Entry 2BGC (X-ray diffraction, 2.30 A resolution); this record covers chains A and B.

Chain A (and B):
Molecule: PRFA
Source organism: Listeria monocytogenes
Notes: chain B of this document is another copy of the same molecule, construct and numbering; everything in this record applies to it too
UniProt: P22262 (PRFA_LISMO); residues 2-237 here = UniProt positions 2-237
Amino-acid sequence (238 residues; each row starts with the number of its first residue; numbering starts at 0):
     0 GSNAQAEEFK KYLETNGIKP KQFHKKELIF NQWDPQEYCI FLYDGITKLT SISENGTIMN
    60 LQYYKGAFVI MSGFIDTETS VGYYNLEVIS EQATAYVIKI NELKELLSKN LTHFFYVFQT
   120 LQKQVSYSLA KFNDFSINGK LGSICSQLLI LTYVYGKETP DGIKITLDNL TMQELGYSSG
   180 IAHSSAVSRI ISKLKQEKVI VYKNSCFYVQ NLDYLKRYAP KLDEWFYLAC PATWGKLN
Not modelled in the structure: 0-2 (chain B: 0)
Construct notes: engineered mutation Ser-145 (Gly in P22262)
Modified / non-standard residues: Cys-229 (s,s-propylthiocysteine; PR3)
Residues lining bound ligands: (2R,3S)-1,4-dimercaptobutane-2,3-diol (DTU): Gln-61, Tyr-62, Tyr-63, Lys-64, Phe-67, Lys-122, Gln-123, Tyr-126, Val-153, Trp-224, Phe-225

How chain A and chain B interact:
Residue-residue contacts (84; chain A residue first):
  Leu-48(A) / Leu-128(B)  hydrophobic
  Ser-50(A) / Lys-220(B)  hydrogen bond
  Met-58(A) / Phe-131(B)  hydrophobic
  Met-58(A) / Asn-132(B)
  Met-58(A) / Ser-135(B)
  Met-58(A) / Ile-136(B)  hydrophobic
  Leu-60(A) / Leu-128(B)
  Leu-60(A) / Phe-131(B)
  Met-70(A) / Gln-121(B)
  Gly-72(A) / Gln-121(B)
  Phe-73(A) / Gln-118(B)
  Phe-73(A) / Gln-121(B)
  Phe-73(A) / Lys-122(B)
  Phe-73(A) / Ser-125(B)
  Ile-74(A) / Phe-114(B)  hydrophobic
  Ile-74(A) / Phe-117(B)  hydrophobic
  Ile-74(A) / Gln-121(B)
  Asp-75(A) / Gln-4(B)
  Asp-75(A) / Gln-118(B)
  Ser-79(A) / Leu-227(B)
  Val-80(A) / Ser-125(B)
  Gly-81(A) / Glu-223(B)
  Gly-81(A) / Leu-227(B)
  Tyr-82(A) / Lys-220(B)  hydrogen bond (backbone-side chain)
  Tyr-82(A) / Glu-223(B)  hydrogen bond (backbone-side chain)
  Tyr-82(A) / Leu-227(B)
  Tyr-83(A) / Leu-128(B)
  Tyr-83(A) / Ala-129(B)
  Tyr-83(A) / Lys-220(B)
  Lys-103(A) / Phe-114(B)
  Ser-107(A) / Leu-110(B)
  Ser-107(A) / Phe-114(B)
  Phe-113(A) / Phe-113(B)  hydrophobic
  Phe-113(A) / Phe-114(B)  hydrophobic
  Phe-113(A) / Phe-117(B)  hydrophobic
  Phe-114(A) / Ile-74(B)  hydrophobic
  Phe-114(A) / Lys-103(B)
  Phe-114(A) / Ser-107(B)
  Phe-114(A) / Phe-113(B)  hydrophobic
  Val-116(A) / Phe-117(B)  hydrophobic
  Phe-117(A) / Ile-74(B)  hydrophobic
  Phe-117(A) / Phe-113(B)  hydrophobic
  Phe-117(A) / Val-116(B)  hydrophobic
  Phe-117(A) / Phe-117(B)  hydrophobic
  Gln-118(A) / Asp-75(B)  hydrogen bond
  Leu-120(A) / Phe-117(B)
  Leu-120(A) / Leu-120(B)  hydrophobic
  Leu-120(A) / Val-124(B)  hydrophobic
  Gln-121(A) / Met-70(B)
  Gln-121(A) / Gly-72(B)
  Gln-121(A) / Phe-73(B)
  Gln-121(A) / Ile-74(B)
  Lys-122(A) / Phe-73(B)
  Gln-123(A) / Val-124(B)
  Val-124(A) / Leu-120(B)
  Val-124(A) / Gln-123(B)
  Val-124(A) / Val-124(B)  hydrophobic
  Ser-125(A) / Phe-73(B)
  Ser-125(A) / Val-80(B)
  Ser-127(A) / Ser-127(B)
  Leu-128(A) / Leu-60(B)
  Ala-129(A) / Tyr-83(B)
  Lys-130(A) / Phe-131(B)
  Phe-131(A) / Met-58(B)  hydrophobic
  Phe-131(A) / Leu-60(B)
  Phe-131(A) / Lys-130(B)
  Phe-131(A) / Phe-134(B)  hydrophobic
  Asn-132(A) / Ser-50(B)
  Asn-132(A) / Met-58(B)
  Phe-134(A) / Phe-131(B)  hydrophobic
  Ser-135(A) / Met-58(B)
  Ser-135(A) / Lys-139(B)  hydrogen bond (backbone-side chain)
  Ser-135(A) / Ser-178(B)
  Ser-135(A) / Gly-179(B)
  Lys-139(A) / Ser-135(B)  hydrogen bond (side chain-backbone)
  Ser-177(A) / Phe-131(B)
  Gly-179(A) / Ser-135(B)
  Lys-220(A) / Ser-50(B)  hydrogen bond
  Lys-220(A) / Tyr-82(B)  hydrogen bond (side chain-backbone)
  Lys-220(A) / Tyr-83(B)
  Glu-223(A) / Tyr-82(B)
  Leu-227(A) / Ser-79(B)
  Leu-227(A) / Gly-81(B)
  Leu-227(A) / Tyr-82(B)
Also at the interface, not in a pair above, chain A (46 interface residues in all): Asn-59, Leu-106, Ile-136, Trp-224, Ala-228
Also at the interface, not in a pair above, chain B (48 interface residues in all): Leu-48, Thr-56, Ser-177, Trp-224, Ala-228

Summary:
46 residues of chain A and 48 residues of chain B are in contact; the contacts include 8 hydrogen bonds. Polar
contacts include Ser-50(A)/Lys-220(B), Tyr-82(A)/Lys-220(B) and Tyr-82(A)/Glu-223(B). Chain A binds
(2R,3S)-1,4-dimercaptobutane-2,3-diol.
Both chains are PRFA (Listeria monocytogenes). Entry 2BGC (PrfA-G145S, a constitutive active mutant of the
Transcriptional Regulator In L.monocytogenes) was determined by X-ray diffraction (same publication as 2BEO).
